6Z6B - chains CCC and EEE of the 4 polymer chains in the assembly; structure by X-ray diffraction, 3.96 A resolution.

== Chain CCC ==
Molecule: 16-nt RNA strand
Sequence (16 nucleotides; row label = number of the first residue in the row):
     1 UUAGUAGUACACUACU

== Chain EEE ==
Protein: RNA-directed RNA polymerase L
Source organism: Bunyavirus La Crosse
Notes: EC 2.7.7.48, 3.1.-.-
Reference sequence: A5HC98 (L_BUNLC); residue numbers follow UniProt; this construct covers 1-2263
Sequence (2285 residues; each row starts with the number of its first residue; numbers below 1 keep their minus sign (Met-21 is residue -21)):
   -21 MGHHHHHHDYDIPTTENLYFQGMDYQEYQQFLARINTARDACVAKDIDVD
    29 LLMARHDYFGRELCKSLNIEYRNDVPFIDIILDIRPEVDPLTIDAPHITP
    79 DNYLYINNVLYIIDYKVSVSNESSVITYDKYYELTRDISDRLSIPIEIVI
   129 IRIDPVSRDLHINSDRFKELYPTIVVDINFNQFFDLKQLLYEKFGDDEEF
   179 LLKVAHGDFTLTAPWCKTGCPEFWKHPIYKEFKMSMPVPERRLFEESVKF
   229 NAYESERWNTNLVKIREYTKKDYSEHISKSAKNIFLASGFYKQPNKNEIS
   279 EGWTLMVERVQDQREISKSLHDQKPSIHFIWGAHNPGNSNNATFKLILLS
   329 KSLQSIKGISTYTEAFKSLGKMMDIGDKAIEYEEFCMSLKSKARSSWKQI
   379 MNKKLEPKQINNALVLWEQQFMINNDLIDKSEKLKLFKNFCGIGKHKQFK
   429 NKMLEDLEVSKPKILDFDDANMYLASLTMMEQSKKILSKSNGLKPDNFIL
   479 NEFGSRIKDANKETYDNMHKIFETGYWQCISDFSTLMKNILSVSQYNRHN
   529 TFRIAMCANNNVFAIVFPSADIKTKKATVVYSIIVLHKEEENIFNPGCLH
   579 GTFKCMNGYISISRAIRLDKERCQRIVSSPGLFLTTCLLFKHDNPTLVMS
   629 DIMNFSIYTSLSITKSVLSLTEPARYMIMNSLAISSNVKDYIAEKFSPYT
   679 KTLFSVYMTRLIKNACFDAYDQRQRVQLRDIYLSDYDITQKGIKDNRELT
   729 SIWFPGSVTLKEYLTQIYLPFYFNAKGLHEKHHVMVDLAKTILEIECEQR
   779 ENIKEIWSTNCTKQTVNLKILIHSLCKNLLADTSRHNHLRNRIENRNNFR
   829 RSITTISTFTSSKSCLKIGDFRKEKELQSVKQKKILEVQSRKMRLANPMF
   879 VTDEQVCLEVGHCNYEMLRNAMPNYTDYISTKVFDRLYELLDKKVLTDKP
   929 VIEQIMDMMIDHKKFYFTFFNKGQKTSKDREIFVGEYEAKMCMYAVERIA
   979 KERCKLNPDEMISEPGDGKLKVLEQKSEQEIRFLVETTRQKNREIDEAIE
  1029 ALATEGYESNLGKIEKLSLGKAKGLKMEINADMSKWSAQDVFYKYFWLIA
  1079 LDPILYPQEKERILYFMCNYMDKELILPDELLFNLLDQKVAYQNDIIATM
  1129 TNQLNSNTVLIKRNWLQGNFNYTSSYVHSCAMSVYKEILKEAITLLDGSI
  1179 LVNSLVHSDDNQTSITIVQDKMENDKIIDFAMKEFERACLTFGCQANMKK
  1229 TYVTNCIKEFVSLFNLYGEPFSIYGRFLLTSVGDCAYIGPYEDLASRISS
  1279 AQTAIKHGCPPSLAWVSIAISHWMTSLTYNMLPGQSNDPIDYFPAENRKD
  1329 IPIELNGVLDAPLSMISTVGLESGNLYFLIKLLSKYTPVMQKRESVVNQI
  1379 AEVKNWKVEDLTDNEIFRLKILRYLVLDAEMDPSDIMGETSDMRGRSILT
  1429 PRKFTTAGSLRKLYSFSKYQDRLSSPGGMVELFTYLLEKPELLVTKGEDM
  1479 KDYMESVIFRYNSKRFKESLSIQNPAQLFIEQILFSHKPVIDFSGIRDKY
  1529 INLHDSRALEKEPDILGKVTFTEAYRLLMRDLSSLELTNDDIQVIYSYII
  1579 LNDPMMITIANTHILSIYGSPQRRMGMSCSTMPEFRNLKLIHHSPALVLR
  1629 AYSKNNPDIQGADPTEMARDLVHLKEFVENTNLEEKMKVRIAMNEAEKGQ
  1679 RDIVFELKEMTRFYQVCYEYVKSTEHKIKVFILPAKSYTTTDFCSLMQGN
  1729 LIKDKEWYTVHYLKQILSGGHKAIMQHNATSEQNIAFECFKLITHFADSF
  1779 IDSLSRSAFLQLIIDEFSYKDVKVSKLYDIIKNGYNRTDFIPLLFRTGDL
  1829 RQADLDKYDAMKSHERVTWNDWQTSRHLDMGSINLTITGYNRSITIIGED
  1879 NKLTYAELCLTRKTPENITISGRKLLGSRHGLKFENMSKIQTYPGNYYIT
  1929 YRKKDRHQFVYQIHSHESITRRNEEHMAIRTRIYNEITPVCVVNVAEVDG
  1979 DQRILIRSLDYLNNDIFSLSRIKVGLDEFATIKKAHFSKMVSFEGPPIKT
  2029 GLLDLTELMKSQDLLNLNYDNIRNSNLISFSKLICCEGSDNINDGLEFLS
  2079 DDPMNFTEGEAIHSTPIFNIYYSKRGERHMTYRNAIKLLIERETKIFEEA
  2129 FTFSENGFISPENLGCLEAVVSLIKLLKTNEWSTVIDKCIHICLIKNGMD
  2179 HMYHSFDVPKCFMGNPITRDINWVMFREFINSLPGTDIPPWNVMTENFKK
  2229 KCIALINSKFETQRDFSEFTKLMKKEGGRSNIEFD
Disordered / not traced: -21 to -1, 425-437, 549-554, 879-891, 1032-1036, 1408-1422, 1531-1543, 1615-1621, 1637-1642, 1753-1755, 1841-1980, 2252-2263
Differences from the reference sequence: initiating methionine (-21); expression tag (-20 to 0)
UniProt features mapped onto this chain:
  - binding site (Mn(2+)): His34, Asp52, Asp79, Asp92, Tyr93
  - binding site (Mg(2+)): Asp1188
  - binding site (Zn(2+)): Cys2064, His2169, Asp2178, His2182
Metal / ion sites: Zn2+: Cys2064, His2169, Asp2178
From the paper describing this entry:
  - Zn2+ coordination: Cys2064, His2169, Asp2178, His2182

== Interface between chain CCC and chain EEE ==
Pairs across the interface (74; chain CCC residue first):
  U1(CCC) with Arg1439(EEE), salt bridge to the phosphate
  U2(CCC) with Lys859(EEE), phosphate contact
  G7(CCC) with Asn380(EEE), hydrogen bond to the sugar; Lys381(EEE), hydrogen bond to the sugar; Lys382(EEE), salt bridge to the phosphate; Lys870(EEE), hydrogen bond to the base
  U8(CCC) with Lys381(EEE), sugar contact; Leu383(EEE), phosphate contact; Arg526(EEE), salt bridge to the phosphate; Lys870(EEE), hydrogen bond to the base
  A9(CCC) with Leu367(EEE), base contact; Lys370(EEE), base contact; Ala371(EEE), sugar contact; Gln377(EEE), sugar contact; Ile378(EEE), hydrogen bond to the sugar; Lys381(EEE), base contact; Trp395(EEE), base contact; Tyr524(EEE), phosphate contact; Arg526(EEE), salt bridge to the phosphate
  C10(CCC) with Lys368(EEE), sugar contact; Ala371(EEE), phosphate contact; Gln377(EEE), hydrogen bond to the phosphate; Trp395(EEE), stacking on the base; Gln398(EEE), hydrogen bond to the base; Tyr524(EEE), hydrogen bond to the phosphate; Arg531(EEE), hydrogen bond to the base; Leu1512(EEE), sugar contact; Phe1513(EEE), phosphate contact; Lys1516(EEE), salt bridge to the phosphate
  A11(CCC) with Lys368(EEE), phosphate contact; Arg372(EEE), salt bridge to the phosphate; Glu396(EEE), hydrogen bond to the base; Gln397(EEE), base contact; Asn517(EEE), base contact; Ser520(EEE), base contact; Val521(EEE), base contact; Arg531(EEE), base contact; Asn1308(EEE), phosphate contact; Ile1511(EEE), sugar contact; Leu1512(EEE), phosphate contact; His1515(EEE), phosphate contact
  C12(CCC) with Lys368(EEE), salt bridge to the phosphate; Arg372(EEE), salt bridge to the phosphate; Glu396(EEE), base contact; Gln397(EEE), hydrogen bond to the base; Asn517(EEE), hydrogen bond to the base; Met534(EEE), base contact; Asn1308(EEE), phosphate contact; Gln1313(EEE), sugar contact; Ser1314(EEE), hydrogen bond to the phosphate; His1515(EEE), salt bridge to the phosphate
  U13(CCC) with Ala320(EEE), base contact; Met365(EEE), base contact; Lys368(EEE), hydrogen bond to the base; Glu396(EEE), base contact; Met534(EEE), sugar contact; Gly1312(EEE), phosphate contact; Gln1313(EEE), hydrogen bond to the phosphate
  A14(CCC) with Asn318(EEE), hydrogen bond to the sugar; Lys323(EEE), base contact; Met534(EEE), base contact; Cys535(EEE), hydrogen bond to the base; Ala536(EEE), hydrogen bond to the base
  C15(CCC) with Leu471(EEE), base contact; Lys472(EEE), hydrogen bond to the base
  U16(CCC) with His312(EEE), hydrogen bond to the phosphate; Asn313(EEE), phosphate contact; Pro314(EEE), phosphate contact; Asn318(EEE), hydrogen bond to the phosphate; Leu471(EEE), base contact; Gln506(EEE), hydrogen bond to the base; Ala536(EEE), hydrogen bond to the sugar; Asn537(EEE), sugar contact; Asn538(EEE), hydrogen bond to the sugar
Interface residues without a listed pair, chain CCC (14 interface residues in all): A3, G4
Interface residues without a listed pair, chain EEE (56 interface residues in all): Met379, Asp474, Asp510, Thr513, Lys516, Lys862, Arg869, Ser1514

== Summary ==
Chain CCC and chain EEE form an interface of 14 and 56 residues respectively, with 24 hydrogen bonds, 9 salt
bridges and 1 aromatic stacking contact. Polar contacts include G7(CCC)-Lys870(EEE), U8(CCC)-Lys870(EEE) and
C10(CCC)-Gln398(EEE). The paper reports Zn2+ coordination by Cys2064(EEE), His2169(EEE) and Asp2178(EEE) among
others.
Here chain CCC is a 16-nt RNA strand and chain EEE is RNA-directed RNA polymerase L (Bunyavirus La Crosse).
Entry 6Z6B (Structure of full-length La Crosse virus L protein (polymerase)) was determined by X-ray
diffraction together with 6Z6G and 6Z8K from the same study.
